PDB entry 2WP9 | X-ray diffraction, 2.70 A resolution | chains A and B of the 4 polymer chains in the assembly

# Chain A
Molecule: Succinate dehydrogenase flavoprotein subunit
Source organism: Escherichia coli
Notes: EC 1.3.5.1, 1.3.99.1
UniProtKB: P0AC41 (DHSA_ECOLI); residues 1-588 here = UniProt positions 1-588
Amino-acid sequence (588 residues; numbered 1 to 588; the number before each row is that of its first residue):
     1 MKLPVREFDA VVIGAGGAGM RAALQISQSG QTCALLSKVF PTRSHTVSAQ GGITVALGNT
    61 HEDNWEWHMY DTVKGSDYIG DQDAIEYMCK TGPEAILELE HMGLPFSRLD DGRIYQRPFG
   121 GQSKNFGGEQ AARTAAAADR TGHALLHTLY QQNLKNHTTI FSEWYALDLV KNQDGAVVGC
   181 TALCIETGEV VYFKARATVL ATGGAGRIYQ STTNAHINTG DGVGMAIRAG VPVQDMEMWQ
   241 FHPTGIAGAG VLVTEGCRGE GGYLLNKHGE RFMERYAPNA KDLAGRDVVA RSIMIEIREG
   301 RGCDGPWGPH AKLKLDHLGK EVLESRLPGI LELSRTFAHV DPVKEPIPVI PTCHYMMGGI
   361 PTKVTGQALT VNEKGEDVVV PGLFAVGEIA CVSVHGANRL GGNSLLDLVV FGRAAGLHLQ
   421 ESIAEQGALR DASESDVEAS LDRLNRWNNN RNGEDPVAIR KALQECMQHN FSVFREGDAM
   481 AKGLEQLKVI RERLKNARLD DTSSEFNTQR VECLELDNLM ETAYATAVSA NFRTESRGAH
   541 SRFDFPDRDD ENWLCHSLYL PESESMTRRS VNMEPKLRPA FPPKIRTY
Curated features (UniProtKB/Swiss-Prot):
  - active site: Arg286 (Proton acceptor)
  - binding site (FAD): Gly14 to Gly19, Asp221, Glu388, Ser404, Leu405
  - binding site (substrate): His242, Thr254, His354, Arg399
  - modified residue: His45 (Tele-8alpha-FAD histidine), Lys267 (N6-acetyllysine)
  - mutagenesis: Glu186 (E186M: Allows recovery of protein cross-linked to SdhE, SdhA is flavinylated), Thr187 (T187M: No recovery of protein cross-linked to SdhE, SdhA is flavinylated)
Covalent attachments: flavin-adenine dinucleotide (FAD) linked to His45
Bound ions: Na+: Met356, Met357, Gly358, Glu388, Ala390
Residues lining bound ligands:
  - FAD (flavin-adenine dinucleotide): Ile13, Gly14, Ala15, Gly16, Gly17, Ala18, Gly19, Leu36, Ser37, Lys38, Val39, Ser44, Thr46, Ser48, Ala49, Gln50, Gly51, Gly52, Trp164, Tyr165, Ala166, Ala201, Thr202, Gly203, Thr213, Asn214, Ile217, Asn218, Asp221, Leu252, His354, Tyr355, Val386, Gly387, Glu388, Arg399, Gly402, Asn403, Ser404, Leu405, Leu408
  - malate like intermediate (TEO): Gln50, Gly51, Phe119, His242, Leu252, Thr254, Glu255, Gly256, Arg286, His354, Arg399, Leu400, Gly401, Gly402, Asn403

# Chain B
Molecule: Succinate dehydrogenase iron-sulfur subunit
Source organism: Escherichia coli
Notes: EC 1.3.5.1, 1.3.99.1
UniProtKB: P07014 (DHSB_ECOLI); residues 1-238 here = UniProt positions 1-238
Amino-acid sequence (238 residues; each row starts with the number of its first residue):
     1 MRLEFSIYRY NPDVDDAPRM QDYTLEADEG RDMMLLDALI QLKEKDPSLS FRRSCREGVC
    61 GSDGLNMNGK NGLACITPIS ALNQPGKKIV IRPLPGLPVI RDLVVDMGQF YAQYEKIKPY
   121 LLNNGQNPPA REHLQMPEQR EKLDGLYECI LCACCSTSCP SFWWNPDKFI GPAGLLAAYR
   181 FLIDSRDTET DSRLDGLSDA FSVFRCTSIM NCVSVCPKGL NPTRAIGHIK SMLLQRNA
Construct notes: engineered mutation Thr207 (His in P07014)
Curated features (UniProtKB/Swiss-Prot):
  - binding site ([2Fe-2S] cluster): Cys55, Cys60, Cys75
  - binding site ([4Fe-4S] cluster): Cys149, Cys152, Cys155, Cys216
  - binding site ([3Fe-4S] cluster): Cys159, Cys206, Cys212
  - binding site (a ubiquinone): Trp164
Bound ions: 2Fe-2S cluster Fe: Cys55, Cys60, Asp63, Cys75; 4Fe-4S cluster Fe: Cys149, Cys152, Cys155, Cys216; 3Fe-4S cluster Fe: Cys159, Cys206, Cys212
Residues lining bound ligands:
  - carboxin (CBE; 2-methyl-N-phenyl-5,6-dihydro-1,4-oxathiine-3-carboxamide): Pro160, Ser161, Trp164, Thr207, Ile209
  - 3Fe-4S cluster (F3S): Cys159, Ser161, Phe169, Pro172, Cys206, Thr207, Ser208, Ile209, Met210, Asn211, Cys212, Thr223, Ile226
  - 2Fe-2S cluster (FES): Arg53, Ser54, Cys55, Arg56, Glu57, Gly58, Val59, Cys60, Gly61, Ser62, Asp63, Leu73, Cys75
  - 4Fe-4S cluster (SF4): Phe110, Cys149, Ile150, Leu151, Cys152, Ala153, Cys154, Cys155, Ala173, Leu176, Cys216, Pro217, Lys218, Leu220, Pro222
From the paper describing this entry:
  - mutagenesis - H207T: unchanged expression
  - mutagenesis - H207T: unchanged stability
  - conformationally variable residues: Thr207 to Met210
  - binding site for 3Fe-4S cluster: Met210, Asn211, Cys212, Thr223
  - 3Fe-4S cluster coordination: Cys159, Cys206, Cys212
  - mutagenesis - H207T: unchanged catalytic activity on quinones
  - mutagenesis - H207T: decreased binding to carboxin
  - mutagenesis - H207T: decreased binding to ubiquinone
  - mutagenesis - H207T: unchanged binding to pentachlorophenol

# Chain A / chain B interface
Pairs across the interface - 108 pairs, chain A then chain B:
  Phe40(A) - Tyr111(B)  hydrophobic
  Thr42(A) - Leu151(B)
  Arg43(A) - Ser54(B)
  Arg43(A) - Cys60(B)  hydrogen bond (side chain-backbone)
  Arg43(A) - Gly61(B)  hydrogen bond (side chain-backbone)
  Arg43(A) - Ser62(B)
  Arg43(A) - Met107(B)
  Arg43(A) - Tyr111(B)  hydrogen bond
  Arg43(A) - Ile150(B)  hydrogen bond (side chain-backbone)
  Arg43(A) - Leu151(B)  hydrogen bond (side chain-backbone)
  Val47(A) - Val59(B)
  Val47(A) - Cys60(B)  hydrophobic
  Ser48(A) - Cys55(B)
  Ser48(A) - Glu57(B)  hydrogen bond
  Leu57(A) - Arg131(B)  hydrogen bond (backbone-side chain)
  Asn59(A) - Glu132(B)  hydrogen bond
  Leu97(A) - Arg131(B)
  Leu97(A) - Glu132(B)
  Glu100(A) - Glu132(B)
  Glu100(A) - His133(B)  hydrogen bond (side chain-backbone)
  Glu100(A) - Arg186(B)  salt bridge
  His101(A) - Leu121(B)
  His101(A) - Arg131(B)  hydrogen bond (side chain-backbone)
  His101(A) - Glu132(B)
  His101(A) - His133(B)
  Met102(A) - Leu121(B)
  Gly103(A) - Leu121(B)
  Gly103(A) - Arg180(B)  hydrogen bond (backbone-side chain)
  Gly103(A) - Arg186(B)  hydrogen bond (backbone-side chain)
  Leu104(A) - Arg186(B)  hydrogen bond (backbone-side chain)
  Pro105(A) - Arg140(B)  hydrogen bond (backbone-side chain)
  Pro105(A) - Tyr147(B)  hydrophobic
  Pro105(A) - Arg186(B)
  Phe106(A) - Arg140(B)  hydrogen bond (backbone-side chain)
  Arg108(A) - Glu132(B)
  Arg108(A) - His133(B)  hydrogen bond (side chain-backbone)
  Arg108(A) - Gln135(B)
  Arg108(A) - Arg140(B)
  Arg108(A) - Arg186(B)
  Leu109(A) - Pro137(B)
  Asp110(A) - Met136(B)
  Asp110(A) - Pro137(B)
  Asp111(A) - Leu134(B)
  Asp111(A) - Met136(B)
  Gly112(A) - His133(B)
  Gly112(A) - Leu134(B)
  Gly112(A) - Gln135(B)  hydrogen bond (backbone-backbone)
  Arg113(A) - Glu132(B)
  Arg113(A) - Leu134(B)
  Ile114(A) - Glu132(B)  hydrogen bond (backbone-side chain)
  Ala138(A) - Tyr147(B)
  Arg140(A) - Tyr147(B)
  Arg140(A) - Glu148(B)
  His143(A) - Tyr147(B)  hydrogen bond (side chain-backbone)
  His143(A) - Glu148(B)
  His143(A) - Cys149(B)
  His147(A) - Cys149(B)
  His147(A) - Leu151(B)
  Gln151(A) - Tyr114(B)  hydrogen bond
  Gln151(A) - Pro119(B)
  Gln151(A) - Tyr120(B)
  Gln151(A) - Phe181(B)
  Leu154(A) - Glu115(B)
  Lys155(A) - Tyr120(B)
  Glu163(A) - Arg52(B)  salt bridge
  Arg207(A) - Arg56(B)
  Thr212(A) - Arg56(B)  hydrogen bond (backbone-side chain)
  Thr213(A) - Arg56(B)  hydrogen bond (backbone-side chain)
  Asn214(A) - Arg56(B)
  Ala215(A) - Ser54(B)
  Ala215(A) - Cys55(B)  hydrophobic
  His216(A) - Ile40(B)
  His216(A) - Arg53(B)
  His216(A) - Ser54(B)  hydrogen bond (backbone-backbone)
  His216(A) - Arg56(B)
  Ile217(A) - Ser54(B)
  Ala249(A) - Arg56(B)
  Gly250(A) - Arg56(B)
  Val251(A) - Arg56(B)
  Val251(A) - Glu57(B)
  Glu332(A) - Lys218(B)  salt bridge
  Leu333(A) - Glu57(B)
  Thr336(A) - Met34(B)
  Phe337(A) - Met34(B)  hydrophobic
  Phe337(A) - Arg56(B)
  Phe337(A) - Glu57(B)
  Phe337(A) - Cys75(B)
  Val457(A) - Glu44(B)
  Lys461(A) - Glu44(B)  salt bridge
  Asp500(A) - Pro47(B)
  Asp501(A) - Ser48(B)
  Asp501(A) - Arg101(B)  salt bridge
  Ser503(A) - Asn11(B)
  Ser503(A) - Arg101(B)  hydrogen bond
  Ser504(A) - Asp13(B)
  Glu505(A) - Pro12(B)
  Glu505(A) - Ile100(B)
  Glu505(A) - Arg101(B)  hydrogen bond (backbone-side chain)
  Phe506(A) - Ser50(B)  hydrogen bond (backbone-side chain)
  Phe506(A) - Arg52(B)
  Phe506(A) - Arg101(B)
  Phe506(A) - Val104(B)  hydrophobic
  Thr508(A) - Lys43(B)  hydrogen bond
  Thr508(A) - Ser50(B)
  Gln509(A) - Lys43(B)
  Gln509(A) - Pro47(B)
  Glu512(A) - Lys43(B)
  Glu512(A) - Arg53(B)  salt bridge
Also at the interface, not in a pair above, chain A (62 interface residues in all): Ser107, Ala137, Ala144, Tyr150, Gln152, Glu186, Asn507
Also at the interface, not in a pair above, chain B (56 interface residues in all): Leu49, Phe51, Ile76, Leu122, Pro129, Leu143, Cys152, Asp184

# Summary
62 residues of chain A and 56 residues of chain B are in contact, with 27 hydrogen bonds and 6 salt bridges.
Polar pairs include Glu100(A)-Arg186(B), Glu163(A)-Arg52(B) and Glu332(A)-Lys218(B). From the paper: a binding
site for 3Fe-4S cluster at Met210(B), Asn211(B) and Cys212(B) among others; H207T of chain B reduces binding
to carboxin.
Here chain A is Succinate dehydrogenase flavoprotein subunit and chain B is Succinate dehydrogenase
iron-sulfur subunit, both from Escherichia coli. Entry 2WP9 (Crystal structure of the E. coli
succinate:quinone oxidoreductase (SQR) SdhB His207Thr mutant) was determined by X-ray diffraction.
